6LPB - chains A and N of the 6 polymer chains in the assembly; structure by electron microscopy, 3.90 A resolution.

Chain A:
Name: Guanine nucleotide-binding protein G(s) subunit alpha isoforms short
Source organism: Homo sapiens
Amino-acid sequence (249 residues; row label = number of the first residue in the row; note: 131 numbers in that range are skipped by the numbering (no residue carries them; nothing is unmodelled there)):
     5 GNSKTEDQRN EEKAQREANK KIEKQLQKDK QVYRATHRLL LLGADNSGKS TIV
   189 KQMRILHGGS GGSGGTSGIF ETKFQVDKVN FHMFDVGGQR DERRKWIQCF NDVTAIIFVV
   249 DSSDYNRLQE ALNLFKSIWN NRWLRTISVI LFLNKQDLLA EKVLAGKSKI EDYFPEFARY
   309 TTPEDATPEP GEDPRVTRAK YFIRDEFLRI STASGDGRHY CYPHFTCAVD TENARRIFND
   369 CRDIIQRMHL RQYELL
Not modelled in the structure: 5-11, 189-207

Chain N:
Name: nanobody Nb35
Notes: antibody fragment or engineered binder
Amino-acid sequence (137 residues; numbered -1 to 135; the number before each row is that of its first residue; numbers below 1 keep their minus sign (Met-1 is residue -1)):
    -1 MGQVQLQESG GGLVQPGGSL RLSCAASGFT FSNYKMNWVR QAPGKGLEWV SDISQSGASI
    59 SYTGSVKGRF TISRDNAKNT LYLQMNSLKP EDTAVYYCAR CPAPFTRDCF DVTSTTYAYR
   119 GQGTQVTVSS LHHHHHH
Not modelled in the structure: -1 to 0, 129-135
Cystine bridges: Cys22-Cys96

Interface between chain A and chain N:
Residue-residue contacts (24):
  Arg228(A) - Thr114(N)
  Asp229(A) - Phe108(N)
  Asp229(A) - Thr111(N)
  Asp229(A) - Thr113(N)
  Glu230(A) - Phe108(N)
  Glu230(A) - Ser112(N)
  Glu230(A) - Thr114(N)
  Arg231(A) - Phe108(N)
  Arg232(A) - Tyr115(N)
  Gln257(A) - Trp47(N)
  Gln257(A) - Thr61(N)
  Asn261(A) - Trp47(N)
  Asn261(A) - Cys107(N)
  Ser265(A) - Cys107(N)  hydrogen bond (side chain-backbone)
  Asn268(A) - Arg105(N)
  Asn268(A) - Asp106(N)
  Asn269(A) - Asp106(N)
  Arg270(A) - Asp106(N)
  Asp300(A) - Ser63(N)
  Tyr301(A) - Gly62(N)
  Tyr301(A) - Ser63(N)
  Pro303(A) - Gly62(N)
  Pro303(A) - Lys65(N)
  Glu304(A) - Lys65(N)  salt bridge
Interface residues without a listed pair, chain A (17 interface residues in all): Glu258, Lys264
Interface residues without a listed pair, chain N (17 interface residues in all): Asp50, Pro100, Val110

In short:
The chain A/chain N interface involves 17 residues from each chain; the contacts include 1 hydrogen bond and 1
salt bridge. Polar contacts include Glu304(A)-Lys65(N) and Ser265(A)-Cys107(N).
Chain A is Guanine nucleotide-binding protein G(s) subunit alpha isoforms short (Homo sapiens) and chain N is
nanobody Nb35; the structure, Cryo-EM structure of the human PAC1 receptor coupled to an engineered
heterotrimeric G protein, was determined by electron microscopy.
